PDB entry 1FFK | X-ray diffraction, 2.40 A resolution | chains 0 and A of the 29 polymer chains in the assembly

== Chain 0 ==
Molecule: 23S RRNA
Organism: Haloarcula marismortui
Sequence (2922 nucleotides; each row starts with the number of its first residue):
     2 UUGGCUACUA UGCCAGCUGG UGGAUUGCUC GGCUCAGGCG CUGAUGAAGG ACGUGCCAAG
    62 CUGCGAUAAG CCAUGGGGAG CCGCACGGAG GCGAAGAACC AUGGAUUUCC GAAUGAGAAU
   122 CUCUCUAACA AUUGCUUCGC GCAAUGAGGA ACCCCGAGAA CUGAAACAUC UCAGUAUCGG
   182 GAGGAACAGA AAACGCAAUG UGAUGUCGUU AGUAACCGCG AGUGAACGCG AUACAGCCCA
   242 AACCGAAGCC CUCACGGGCA AUGUGGUGUC AGGGCUACCU CUCAUCAGCC GACCGUCUCG
   302 ACGAAGUCUC UUGGAACAGA GCGUGAUACA GGGUGACAAC CCCGUACUCG AGACCAGUAC
   362 GACGUGCGGU AGUGCCAGAG UAGCGGGGGU UGGAUAUCCC UCGCGAAUAA CGCAGGCAUC
   422 GACUGCGAAG GCUAAACACA ACCUGAGACC GAUAGUGAAC AAGUAGUGUG AACGAACGCU
   482 GCAAAGUACC CUCAGAAGGG AGGCGAAAUA GAGCAUGAAA UCAGUUGGCG AUCGAGCGAC
   542 AGGGCAUACA AGGUCCCUCG ACGAAUGACC GACGCGCGAG CGUCCAGUAA GACUCACGGG
   602 AAGCCGAUGU UCUGUCGUAC GUUUUGAAAA ACGAGCCAGG GAGUGUGUCU GCAUGGCAAG
   662 UCUAACCGGA GUAUCCGGGG AGGCACAGGG AAACCGACAU GGCCGCAGGG CUUUGCCCGA
   722 GGGCCGCCGU CUUCAAGGGC GGGGAGCCAU GUGGACACGA CCCGAAUCCG GACGAUCUAC
   782 GCAUGGACAA GAUGAAGCGU GCCGAAAGGC ACGUGGAAGU CUGUUAGAGU UGGUGUCCUA
   842 CAAUACCCUC UCGUGAUCUA UGUGUAGGGG UGAAAGGCCC AUCGAGUCCG GCAACAGCUG
   902 GUUCCAAUCG AAACAUGUCG AAGCAUGACC UCCGCCGAGG UAGUCUGUGA GGUAGAGCGA
   962 CCGAUUGGUG UGUCCGCCUC CGAGAGGAGU CGGCACACCU GUCAAACUCC AAACUUACAG
  1022 ACGCCGUUUG ACGCGGGGAU UCCGGUGCGC GGGGUAAGCC UGUGUACCAG GAGGGGAACA
  1082 ACCCAGAGAU AGGUUAAGGU CCCCAAGUGU GGAUUAAGUG UAAUCCUCUG AAGGUGGUCU
  1142 CGAGCCCUAG ACAGCCGGGA GGUGAGCUUA GAAGCAGCUA CCCUCUAAGA AAAGCGUAAC
  1202 AGCUUACCGG CCGAGGUUUG AGGCGCCCAA AAUGAUCGGG ACUCAAAUCC ACCACCGAGA
  1262 CCUGUCCGUA CCACUCAUAC UGGUAAUCGA GUAGAUUGGC GCUCUAAUUG GAUGGAAGUA
  1322 GGGGUGAAAA CUCCUAUGGA CCGAUUAGUG ACGAAAAUCC UGGCCAUAGU AGCAGCGAUA
  1382 GUCGGGUGAG AACCCCGACG GCCUAAUGGA UAAGGGUUCC UCAGCACUGC UGAUCAGCUG
  1442 AGGGUUAGCC GGUCCUAAGU CAUACCGCAA CUCGACUAUG ACGAAAUGGG AAACGGGUUA
  1502 AUAUUCCCGU GCCACUAUGC AGUGAAAGUU GACGCCCUGG GGUCGAUCAC GCUGGGCAUU
  1562 CGCCCAGUCG AACCGUCCAA CUCCGUGGAA GCCGUAAUGG CAGGAAGCGG ACGAACGGCG
  1622 GCAUAGGGAA ACGUGAUUCA ACCUGGGGCC CAUGAAAAGA CGAGCAUAGU GUCCGUACCG
  1682 AGAACCGACA CAGGUGUCCA UGGCGGCGAA AGCCAAGGCC UGUCGGGAGC AACCAACGUU
  1742 AGGGAAUUCG GCAAGUUAGU CCCGUACCUU CGGAAGAAGG GAUGCCUGCU CCGGAACGGA
  1802 GCAGGUCGCA GUGACUCGGA AGCUCGGACU GUCUAGUAAC AACAUAGGUG ACCGCAAAUC
  1862 CGCAAGGACU CGUACGGUCA CUGAAUCCUG CCCAGUGCAG GUAUCUGAAC ACCUCGUACA
  1922 AGAGGACGAA GGACCUGUCA ACGGCGGGGG UAACUAUGAC CCUCUUAAGG UAGCGUAGUA
  1982 CCUUGCCGCA UCAGUAGCGG CUUGCAUGAA UGGAUUAACC AGAGCUUCAC UGUCCCAACG
  2042 UUGGGCCCGG UGAACUGUAC AUUCCAGUGC GGAGUCUGGA GACACCCAGG GGGAAGCGAA
  2102 GACCCUAUGG AGCUUUACUG CAGGCUGUCG CUGAGACGUG GUCGCCGAUG UGCAGCAUAG
  2162 GUAGGAGACA CUACACAGGU ACCCGCGCUA GCGGGCCACC GAGUCAACAG UGAAAUACUA
  2222 CCCGUCGGUG ACUGCGACUC UCACUCCGGG AGGAGGACAC CGAUAGCCGG GCAGUUUGAC
  2282 UGGGGCGGUA CGCGCUCGAA AAGAUAUCGA GCGCGCCCUA UGGCUAUCUC AGCCGGGACA
  2342 GAGACCCGGC GAAGAGUGCA AGAGCAAAAG AUAGCUUGAC AGUGUUCUUC CCAACGAGGA
  2402 ACGCUGACGC GAAAGCGUGG UCUAGCGAAC CAAUUAGCCU GCUUGAUGCG GGCAAUUGAU
  2462 GACAGAAAAG CUACCCUAGG GAUAACAGAG UCGUCACUCG CAAGAGCACA UAUCGACCGA
  2522 GUGGCUUGCU ACCUCGAUGU CGGUUCCCUC CAUCCUGCCC GUGCAGAAGC GGGCAAGGGU
  2582 GAGGUUGUUC GCCUAUUAAA GGAGGUCGUG AGCUGGGUUU AGACCGUCGU GAGACAGGUC
  2642 GGCUGCUAUC UACUGGGUGU GUAAUGGUGU CUGACAAGAA CGACCGUAUA GUACGAGAGG
  2702 AACUACGGUU GGUGGCCACU GGUGUACCGG UUGUUCGAGA GAGCACGUGC CGGGUAGCCA
  2762 CGCCACACGG GGUAAGAGCU GAACGCAUCU AAGCUCGAAA CCCACUUGGA AAAGAGACAC
  2822 CGCCGAGGUC CCGCGUACAA GACGCGGUCG AUAGACUCGG GGUGUGCGCG UCGAGGUAAC
  2882 GAGACGUUAA GCCCACGAGC ACUAACAGAC CAAAGCCAUC AU
Unresolved in the structure: 2-9, 126-128, 715, 971-998, 1161-1206, 1560, 1952-1963, 2137-2236, 2339-2343, 2664-2666, 2915-2923
Differences from the reference sequence: conflict C560 (U3155 in 3377779)
Metal / ion sites: Mg2+ site 1: G627, A2483, C2534; K+: G2102, G2482, C2536; Mg2+ site 2: A2483, C2533, C2534

== Chain A ==
Name: Ribosomal protein L2
Organism: Haloarcula marismortui
Reference sequence: P20276 (RL2_HALMA); residues 1-239 here = UniProt positions 1-239
Sequence (239 residues; numbered 1 to 239; the number before each row is that of its first residue):
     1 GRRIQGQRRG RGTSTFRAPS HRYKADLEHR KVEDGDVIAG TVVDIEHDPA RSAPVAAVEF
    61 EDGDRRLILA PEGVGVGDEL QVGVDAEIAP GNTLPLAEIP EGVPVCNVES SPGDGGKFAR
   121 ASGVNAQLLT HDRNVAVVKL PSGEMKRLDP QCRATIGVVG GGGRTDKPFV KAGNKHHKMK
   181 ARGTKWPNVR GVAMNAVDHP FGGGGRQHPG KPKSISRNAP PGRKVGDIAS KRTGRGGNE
Unresolved in the structure: 238-239

== Chain 0 / chain A interface ==
Contacting residue pairs - 73 pairs, chain 0 then chain A:
  G782(0) - Thr15(A)  sugar contact
  G820(0) - Lys171(A)  base contact
  G820(0) - Ala172(A)  base contact
  G820(0) - Gly173(A)  base contact
  A857(0) - Gly173(A)  phosphate contact
  A1653(0) - Ser52(A)  phosphate contact
  A1653(0) - Lys178(A)  sugar contact
  U1654(0) - Pro49(A)  phosphate contact
  A1845(0) - Val189(A)  phosphate contact
  U1846(0) - Ala172(A)  sugar contact
  U1846(0) - Asn188(A)  phosphate contact
  A1847(0) - Phe169(A)  phosphate contact
  A1847(0) - Val170(A)  sugar contact
  G1848(0) - Pro168(A)  phosphate contact
  G1851(0) - Thr233(A)  sugar contact
  A1852(0) - Asp227(A)  sugar contact
  A1852(0) - Ser230(A)  phosphate contact
  C1853(0) - Ser230(A)  phosphate contact
  C1853(0) - Lys231(A)  phosphate contact
  G1855(0) - Phe118(A)  base contact
  G1855(0) - Ser142(A)  base contact
  C1861(0) - Gln7(A)  sugar contact
  C1861(0) - Gly10(A)  sugar contact
  C1861(0) - Pro221(A)  phosphate contact
  C1862(0) - Gly10(A)  sugar contact
  G1868(0) - Gly10(A)  base contact
  A1869(0) - Gly12(A)  sugar contact
  C1870(0) - Arg17(A)  phosphate contact
  C1870(0) - Ala18(A)  phosphate contact
  C1870(0) - Gly183(A)  phosphate contact
  U1871(0) - Gly183(A)  phosphate contact
  C1872(0) - Ala25(A)  base contact
  C1872(0) - Asp26(A)  phosphate contact
  U1874(0) - Phe118(A)  sugar contact
  U1874(0) - Ala121(A)  phosphate contact
  A1875(0) - Ala119(A)  phosphate contact
  A1875(0) - Arg120(A)  phosphate contact
  A1875(0) - Ala121(A)  phosphate contact
  A1875(0) - Ser142(A)  sugar contact
  C1876(0) - Ser122(A)  sugar contact
  C1876(0) - Gly123(A)  base contact
  C1876(0) - Gly163(A)  base contact
  C1880(0) - Gly6(A)  phosphate contact
  C1880(0) - Val225(A)  sugar contact
  C1880(0) - Gly226(A)  sugar contact
  A1881(0) - Gly226(A)  sugar contact
  C1882(0) - Arg190(A)  phosphate contact
  C1882(0) - Gly191(A)  phosphate contact
  C1882(0) - Val192(A)  phosphate contact
  C1899(0) - Ile215(A)  sugar contact
  C1899(0) - Ser216(A)  phosphate contact
  C1899(0) - Ala229(A)  sugar contact
  C1899(0) - Ser230(A)  sugar contact
  A1900(0) - Ser216(A)  phosphate contact
  A1900(0) - Lys231(A)  sugar contact
  U1939(0) - Thr233(A)  sugar contact
  C1940(0) - Gly234(A)  phosphate contact
  C1940(0) - Gly236(A)  phosphate contact
  A1941(0) - Gly234(A)  sugar contact
  A1941(0) - Gly236(A)  phosphate contact
  A1942(0) - Pro212(A)  sugar contact
  A1942(0) - Lys213(A)  sugar contact
  A1942(0) - Gly234(A)  phosphate contact
  C1943(0) - Pro212(A)  sugar contact
  C2114(0) - Gly1(A)  phosphate contact
  G2125(0) - Asn218(A)  sugar contact
  G2249(0) - Gly113(A)  sugar contact
  C2273(0) - Gly1(A)  phosphate contact
  G2632(0) - Gly210(A)  sugar contact
  A2633(0) - Gly204(A)  phosphate contact
  G2634(0) - Gly203(A)  phosphate contact
  G2634(0) - Gly204(A)  phosphate contact
  G2634(0) - Gly205(A)  base contact
Interface residues without a listed pair, chain 0 (50 interface residues in all): G871, A875, A886, C1652, G1873, U1879, G1944, G2124, G2272, C2626
Interface residues without a listed pair, chain A (83 interface residues in all): Arg8, Arg11, Ser14, Ser20, His21, Tyr23, Lys24, Lys117, Val124, Pro141, Arg164, Thr165, His177, Arg182, Thr184, Pro187, Ala193, Met194, Val197, Arg206, His208, Ser214, Arg217, Pro220, Gly222, Arg223, Ile228, Arg232, Arg235, Gly237

== Overview ==
50 residues of chain 0 and 83 residues of chain A are in contact. G627(0), A2483(0) and C2534(0) form the Mg2+
site 1. The K+ site is built by G2102(0), G2482(0) and C2536(0).
Here chain 0 is 23S RRNA and chain A is Ribosomal protein L2, both from Haloarcula marismortui. Entry 1FFK
(Crystal structure of the large ribosomal subunit from haloarcula marismortui at 2.4 angstrom resolution) was
determined by X-ray diffraction.
